Entry 4IXX (X-ray diffraction, 2.40 A resolution); this record covers chains B and D of the 4 polymer chains in the assembly.

Chain B (and D):
Protein: 3-deoxy-D-arabino-heptulosonate 7-phosphate synthase
From: Neisseria meningitidis
Notes: EC 2.5.1.54; chain D of this document is another copy of the same molecule, construct and numbering; everything in this record applies to it too
Reference sequence: Q9K169 (Q9K169_NEIMB); residues 1-351 here = UniProt positions 1-351
Amino-acid sequence (351 residues; numbered 1 to 351; the number before each row is that of its first residue):
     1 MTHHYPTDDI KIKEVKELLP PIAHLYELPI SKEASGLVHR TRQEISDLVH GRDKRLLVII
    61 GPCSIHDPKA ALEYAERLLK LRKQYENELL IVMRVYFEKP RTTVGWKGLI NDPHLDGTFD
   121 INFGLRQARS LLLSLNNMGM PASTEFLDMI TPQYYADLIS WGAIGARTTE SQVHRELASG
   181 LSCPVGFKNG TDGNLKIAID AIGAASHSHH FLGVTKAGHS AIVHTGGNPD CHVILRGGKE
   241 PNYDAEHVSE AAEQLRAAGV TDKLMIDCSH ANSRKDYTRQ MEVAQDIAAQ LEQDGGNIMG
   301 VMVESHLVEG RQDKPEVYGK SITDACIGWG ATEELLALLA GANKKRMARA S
Disordered / not traced: 1-11, 351 (chain D: 1-8, 351)
Differences from the reference sequence: engineered mutation Gly213 (Ser in Q9K169)
Bound ions: Mn2+: Cys63, His270, Glu304, Asp324

How chain B and chain D interact:
Pairs across the interface (16):
  Glu17(B) - Ile22(D)
  Leu19(B) - Ile22(D)
  Leu19(B) - Tyr26(D)  hydrophobic
  Ile22(B) - Glu17(D)
  Ile22(B) - Leu19(D)
  Ala23(B) - Leu19(D)
  Ala23(B) - Ala23(D)  hydrophobic
  Tyr26(B) - Leu19(D)  hydrophobic
  Tyr26(B) - Asn122(D)
  Tyr26(B) - Phe123(D)
  Glu27(B) - Glu27(D)
  Glu27(B) - Arg126(D)  salt bridge
  Asn122(B) - Tyr26(D)
  Phe123(B) - Tyr26(D)  hydrogen bond (backbone-side chain)
  Arg126(B) - Glu27(D)  salt bridge
  His219(B) - His219(D)
Also at the interface, not in a pair above, chain B (13 interface residues in all): Leu18, Pro20, Ala217
Also at the interface, not in a pair above, chain D (12 interface residues in all): Leu18, Pro20

Summary:
The interface between chain B and chain D involves 13 residues on one side and 12 on the other, with 1
hydrogen bond and 2 salt bridges. Polar pairs include Glu27(B)-Arg126(D) and Phe123(B)-Tyr26(D). Cys63(B),
His270(B), Glu304(B) and Asp324(B) coordinate Mn2+.
Chain B and chain D are both 3-deoxy-D-arabino-heptulosonate 7-phosphate synthase (Neisseria meningitidis);
the structure, Crystal structure of S213G variant DAH7PS without Tyr bound from Neisseria meningitidis, was
determined by X-ray diffraction (same publication as 4HSN and 4HSO).
